Entry 5KNB (X-ray diffraction, 3.25 A resolution); this record covers chains E and G of the 8 polymer chains in the assembly.

[Chain E]
Molecule: V-type sodium ATPase subunit B
From: Enterococcus hirae ATCC 9790
Reference sequence: Q08637 (NTPB_ENTHA); residue numbers follow UniProt; this construct covers 1-458
Chain sequence (465 residues; row label = number of the first residue in the row; numbers below 1 keep their minus sign (Gly-6 is residue -6)):
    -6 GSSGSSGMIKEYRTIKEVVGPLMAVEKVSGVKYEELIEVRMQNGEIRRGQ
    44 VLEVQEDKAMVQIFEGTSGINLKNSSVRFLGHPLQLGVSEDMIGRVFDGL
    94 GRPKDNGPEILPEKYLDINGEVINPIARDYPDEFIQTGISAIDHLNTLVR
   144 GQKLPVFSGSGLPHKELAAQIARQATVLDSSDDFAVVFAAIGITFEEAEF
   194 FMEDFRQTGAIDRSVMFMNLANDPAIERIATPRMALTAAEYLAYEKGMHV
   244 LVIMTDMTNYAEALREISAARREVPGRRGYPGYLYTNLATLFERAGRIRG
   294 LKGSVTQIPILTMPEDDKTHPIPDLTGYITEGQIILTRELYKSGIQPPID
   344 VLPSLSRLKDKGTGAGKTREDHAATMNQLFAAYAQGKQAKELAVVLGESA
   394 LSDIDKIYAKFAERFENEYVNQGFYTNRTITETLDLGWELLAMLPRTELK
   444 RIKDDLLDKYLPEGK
Disordered / not traced: -6 to 1, 456-458
Construct notes: expression tag (-6 to 0)
What the authors report for this chain:
  - binding site for the ligand ADP: Arg350

[Chain G]
Molecule: V-type sodium ATPase subunit D
From: Enterococcus hirae ATCC 9790
Reference sequence: P43435 (NTPD_ENTHA); residue numbers follow UniProt; this construct covers 1-210
Chain sequence (217 residues; row label = number of the first residue in the row; numbers below 1 keep their minus sign (Gly-6 is residue -6)):
    -6 GSSGSSGMRLNVNPTRMELTRLKKQLTTATRGHKLLKDKQDELMRQFILL
    44 IRKNNELRQAIEKETQTAMKDFVLAKSTVEEAFIDELLALPAENVSISVV
    94 EKNIMSVKVPLMNFQYDETLNETPLEYGYLHSNAELDRSIDGFTQLLPKL
   144 LKLAEVEKTCQLMAEEIEKTRRRVNALEYMTIPQLEETIYYIKMKLEENE
   194 RAEVTRLIKVKNMGTEE
Disordered / not traced: -6 to 0, 62-86, 110-126, 207-210
Construct notes: expression tag (-6 to 0)

[Chain E / chain G interface]
Pairs across the interface - 9 pairs, chain E then chain G:
  Arg258(E) with Arg194(G)
  Arg265(E) with Ile201(G); Asn205(G)
  Pro268(E) with Thr198(G)
  Arg270(E) with Glu191(G)
  Arg271(E) with Glu191(G), hydrogen bond (backbone-side chain); Arg194(G)
  Gly272(E) with Arg194(G)
  Asp310(E) with Tyr183(G)
Interface residues without a listed pair, chain E (8 interface residues in all): Val267

[Overview]
Chain E and chain G form an interface of 8 and 6 residues respectively; the contacts include 1 hydrogen bond.
The hydrogen-bonded pair is Arg271(E)-Glu191(G). From the paper: a binding site for the ligand ADP at
Arg350(E).
Here chain E is V-type sodium ATPase subunit B and chain G is V-type sodium ATPase subunit D, both from
Enterococcus hirae ATCC 9790. Entry 5KNB (Crystal structure of the 2 ADP-bound V1 complex) was determined by
X-ray diffraction together with 5KNC and 5KND from the same study.
